PDB entry 6PVF | X-ray diffraction, 1.69 A resolution | chain A

[Chain A]
Molecule: FAD monooxygenase
Source organism: Penicillium fellutanum
UniProtKB: L0E4H0 (L0E4H0_9EURO); numbering as in UniProt (aligned over 1-459)
Chain sequence (459 residues; each row starts with the number of its first residue):
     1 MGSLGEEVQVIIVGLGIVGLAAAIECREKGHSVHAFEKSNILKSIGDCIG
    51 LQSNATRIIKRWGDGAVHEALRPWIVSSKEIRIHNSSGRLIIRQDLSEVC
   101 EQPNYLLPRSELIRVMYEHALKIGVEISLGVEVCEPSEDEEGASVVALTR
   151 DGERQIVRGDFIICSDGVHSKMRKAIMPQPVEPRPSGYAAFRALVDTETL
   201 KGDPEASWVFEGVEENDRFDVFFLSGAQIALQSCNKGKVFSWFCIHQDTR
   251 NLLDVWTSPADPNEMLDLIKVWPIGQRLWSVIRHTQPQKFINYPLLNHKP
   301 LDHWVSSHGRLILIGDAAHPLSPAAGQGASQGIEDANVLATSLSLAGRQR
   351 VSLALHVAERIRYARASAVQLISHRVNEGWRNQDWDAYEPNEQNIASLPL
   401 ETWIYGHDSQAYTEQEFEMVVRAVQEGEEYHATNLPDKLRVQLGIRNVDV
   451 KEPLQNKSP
Not modelled in the structure: 1-4, 449-459
Modified positions: Mse419 (selenomethionine; parent Met)
Ligand contacts:
  - FAD (flavin-adenine dinucleotide): Val13, Gly14, Leu15, Gly16, Ile17, Val18, Gly19, Phe36, Glu37, Lys38, Ser39, Ile41, Ile45, Gly46, Asp47, Cys48, Ile49, Arg109, Val131, Glu132, Val133, Ser165, Asp166, Gly167, Val168, Arg192, Trp256, Ile314, Gly315, Asp316, Ala317, Pro323, Gly328, Ala329
  - malbrancheamide B (MB5; (5aS,12aS,13aS)-9-chloro-12,12-dimethyl-2,3,11,12,12a,13-hexahydro-1H,5H,6H-5a,13a-(epiminomethano)indolizino[7,6-b]carbazol-14-one): Gln52, Ile81, Leu96, Val99, Cys100, Asn104, Phe219, Val221, Gln228, Phe243, Ile245, Ala324, Ala325, Gly326, Asn394, Ile395, Ala396, Pro399, Leu400
From the paper describing this entry:
  - mutagenesis - D47A, D47N: abolished catalytic activity
  - catalytic residues: Arg192 (proposed by the authors, not directly observed)
  - catalytic residues: Asp47

[Overview]
Bound to chain A: flavin-adenine dinucleotide and malbrancheamide B. The paper reports catalytic residues
Arg192 and Asp47; D47A and D47N abolish catalytic activity.
Chain A is FAD monooxygenase (Penicillium fellutanum); the structure, Crystal structure of PhqK in complex
with malbrancheamide B, was determined by X-ray diffraction (same publication as 6PVG, 6PVH, 6PVI and 6PVJ).
